PDB entry 9B40 | electron microscopy, 2.90 A resolution | chains K and N of the 19 polymer chains in the assembly

Chain K:
Molecule: gp25 Decorating protein
Source organism: Pseudomonas virus Pa193
UniProt: A0A5P1KV95 (A0A5P1KV95_9CAUD); residues 1-211 here = UniProt positions 1-211
Sequence (211 residues; row label = number of the first residue in the row):
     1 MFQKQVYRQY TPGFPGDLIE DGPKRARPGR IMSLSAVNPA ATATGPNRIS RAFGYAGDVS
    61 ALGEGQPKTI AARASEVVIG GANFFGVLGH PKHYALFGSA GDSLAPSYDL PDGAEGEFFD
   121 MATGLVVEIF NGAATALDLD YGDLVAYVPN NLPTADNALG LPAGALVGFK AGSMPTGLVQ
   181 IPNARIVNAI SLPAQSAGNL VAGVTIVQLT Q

Chain N:
Molecule: gp26 Major capsid
Source organism: Pseudomonas virus Pa193
UniProt: A0A5P1KVB7 (A0A5P1KVB7_9CAUD); numbering as in UniProt (aligned over 1-382)
Sequence (382 residues; each row starts with the number of its first residue):
     1 MSQISKTHSR LAGRNAKPFD LKNITNDAVA SLSRIGLVFD HAVVQDQIKA LAKAGAFRSG
    61 SAMDSNFTAP VTTPSIPTPI QFLQTWLPGF VKVMTAARKI DEIIGIDTVG SWEDQEIVQG
   121 IVEPAGTAVE YGDHTNIPLT SWNANFERRT IVRGELGMMV GTLEEGRASA IRLNSAETKR
   181 QQAAIGLEIF RNAIGFYGWQ SGLGNRTYGF LNDPNLPAFQ TPPSQGWSTA DWAGIIGDIR
   241 EAVRQLRIQS QDQIDPKAEK ITLALATSKV DYLSVTTPYG ISVSDWIEQT YPKMRIVSAP
   301 ELSGVQMKAQ EPEDALVLFV EDVNAAVDGS TDGGSVFSQL VQSKFITLGV EKRAKSYVED
   361 FSNGTAGALC KRPWAVVRYL GI
Disordered / not traced: 1-65

How chain K and chain N interact:
Residue-residue contacts (42):
  Gln3(K) - Val71(N)
  Gln5(K) - Val71(N)
  Tyr7(K) - Thr68(N)
  Tyr7(K) - Ala69(N)
  Tyr7(K) - Val71(N)  hydrophobic
  Gln9(K) - Thr68(N)  hydrogen bond
  Tyr10(K) - Thr68(N)
  Thr11(K) - Phe67(N)
  Thr11(K) - Thr68(N)  hydrogen bond (side chain-backbone)
  Pro12(K) - Phe67(N)  hydrophobic
  Gly13(K) - Phe67(N)
  Pro91(K) - Ile76(N)
  Pro91(K) - Pro77(N)
  Lys92(K) - Pro77(N)
  Tyr94(K) - Ile76(N)
  Tyr94(K) - Thr78(N)  hydrogen bond (backbone-side chain)
  Ala95(K) - Ile76(N)
  Ala95(K) - Thr78(N)
  Ala95(K) - Ile80(N)  hydrophobic
  Ala95(K) - Leu83(N)  hydrophobic
  Leu96(K) - Ser75(N)
  Leu96(K) - Ile76(N)
  Leu96(K) - Thr78(N)  hydrogen bond (backbone-backbone)
  Leu96(K) - Pro79(N)
  Leu96(K) - Ile80(N)  hydrogen bond (backbone-backbone)
  Phe97(K) - Ile80(N)  hydrophobic
  Leu104(K) - Pro79(N)  hydrophobic
  Leu104(K) - Gln81(N)
  Pro106(K) - Thr73(N)
  Pro106(K) - Ser75(N)
  Ser107(K) - Ser75(N)  hydrogen bond (backbone-side chain)
  Ser107(K) - Ile76(N)  hydrogen bond (backbone-backbone)
  Tyr108(K) - Pro74(N)
  Tyr108(K) - Ser75(N)
  Tyr108(K) - Ile76(N)
  Asn188(K) - Asn66(N)
  Asn188(K) - Phe67(N)
  Ala189(K) - Asn66(N)  hydrogen bond (backbone-side chain)
  Ile190(K) - Asn66(N)
  Val204(K) - Phe67(N)  hydrophobic
  Thr205(K) - Phe67(N)
  Val207(K) - Phe67(N)  hydrophobic
Other interface residues (no listed pair), chain K (33 interface residues in all): Met1, Lys4, Phe14, Pro15, Ile19, Asp109, Leu110, Val126, Ile206
Other interface residues (no listed pair), chain N (17 interface residues in all): Pro70, Thr72

Summary:
33 residues of chain K and 17 residues of chain N are in contact, with 8 hydrogen bonds. Among the polar pairs
are Gln9(K)-Thr68(N), Thr11(K)-Thr68(N) and Tyr94(K)-Thr78(N).
Here chain K is gp25 Decorating protein and chain N is gp26 Major capsid, both from Pseudomonas virus Pa193.
Entry 9B40 (Pseudomonas phage Pa193 5-fold vertex (capsid, decorating, and scaffolding proteins)) was
determined by electron microscopy together with 9B41 and 9B42 from the same study.
